6QH0 - chains B and H of the 4 polymer chains in the assembly; structure by X-ray diffraction, 2.44 A resolution.

[Chain B]
Name: hsRosR DNA binding protein
From: Halobacterium salinarum NRC-1
UniProt: Q9HSF4 (Q9HSF4_HALSA); residue numbers follow UniProt; this construct covers 6-116
Amino-acid sequence (116 residues; row label = number of the first residue in the row):
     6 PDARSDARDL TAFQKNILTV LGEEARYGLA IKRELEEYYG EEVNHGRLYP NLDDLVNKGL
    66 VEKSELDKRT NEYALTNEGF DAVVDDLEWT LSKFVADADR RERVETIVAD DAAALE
Construct notes: expression tag (117-121)
Metal / ion sites: Mn2+ near Lys37 (its only coordinating residue here)

[Chain H]
Molecule: 28-nt DNA strand
Sequence (28 nucleotides; row label = number of the first residue in the row):
     1 GCGAAGTGTC ATCCCTCTTA CATGACTT

[Interface between chain B and chain H]
Contacting residue pairs - 15 pairs, chain B then chain H:
  Asn49(B) - DT18(H)  phosphate contact
  Asn49(B) - DT19(H)  base contact
  His50(B) - DA20(H)  hydrogen bond to the base
  His50(B) - DC21(H)  base contact
  Gly51(B) - DT18(H)  base contact
  Gly51(B) - DT19(H)  base contact
  Arg52(B) - DC17(H)  salt bridge to the phosphate
  Arg52(B) - DT18(H)  phosphate contact
  Asn56(B) - DC17(H)  hydrogen bond to the phosphate
  Asp72(B) - DC26(H)  sugar contact
  Lys73(B) - DG24(H)  phosphate contact
  Lys73(B) - DC26(H)  phosphate contact
  Arg74(B) - DG24(H)  base contact
  Arg74(B) - DA25(H)  sugar contact
  Arg74(B) - DC26(H)  hydrogen bond to the sugar
Also at the interface, not in a pair above, chain B (10 interface residues in all): Thr16, Phe18
Also at the interface, not in a pair above, chain H (9 interface residues in all): DT16

[In short]
10 residues of chain B and 9 residues of chain H are in contact; the contacts include 3 hydrogen bonds and 1
salt bridge. Polar pairs include His50(B)-DA20(H), Arg74(B)-DC26(H) and Asn56(B)-DC17(H).
Here chain B is hsRosR DNA binding protein (Halobacterium salinarum NRC-1) and chain H is a 28-nt DNA strand.
Entry 6QH0 (The complex structure of hsRosR-S5 (VNG0258H/RosR-S5)) was determined by X-ray diffraction (same
publication as 6QFD, 6QIL and 6QUA).
